Entry 8Z97 (electron microscopy, 2.65 A resolution); this record covers chains C and G of the 7 polymer chains in the assembly.

[Chain C]
Name: Polymerase basic protein 2
From: Thogoto virus (isolate SiAr 126)
Reference sequence: Q9YNA4 (PB2_THOGV); residue numbers follow UniProt; this construct covers 1-769
Sequence (827 residues; row label = number of the first residue in the row):
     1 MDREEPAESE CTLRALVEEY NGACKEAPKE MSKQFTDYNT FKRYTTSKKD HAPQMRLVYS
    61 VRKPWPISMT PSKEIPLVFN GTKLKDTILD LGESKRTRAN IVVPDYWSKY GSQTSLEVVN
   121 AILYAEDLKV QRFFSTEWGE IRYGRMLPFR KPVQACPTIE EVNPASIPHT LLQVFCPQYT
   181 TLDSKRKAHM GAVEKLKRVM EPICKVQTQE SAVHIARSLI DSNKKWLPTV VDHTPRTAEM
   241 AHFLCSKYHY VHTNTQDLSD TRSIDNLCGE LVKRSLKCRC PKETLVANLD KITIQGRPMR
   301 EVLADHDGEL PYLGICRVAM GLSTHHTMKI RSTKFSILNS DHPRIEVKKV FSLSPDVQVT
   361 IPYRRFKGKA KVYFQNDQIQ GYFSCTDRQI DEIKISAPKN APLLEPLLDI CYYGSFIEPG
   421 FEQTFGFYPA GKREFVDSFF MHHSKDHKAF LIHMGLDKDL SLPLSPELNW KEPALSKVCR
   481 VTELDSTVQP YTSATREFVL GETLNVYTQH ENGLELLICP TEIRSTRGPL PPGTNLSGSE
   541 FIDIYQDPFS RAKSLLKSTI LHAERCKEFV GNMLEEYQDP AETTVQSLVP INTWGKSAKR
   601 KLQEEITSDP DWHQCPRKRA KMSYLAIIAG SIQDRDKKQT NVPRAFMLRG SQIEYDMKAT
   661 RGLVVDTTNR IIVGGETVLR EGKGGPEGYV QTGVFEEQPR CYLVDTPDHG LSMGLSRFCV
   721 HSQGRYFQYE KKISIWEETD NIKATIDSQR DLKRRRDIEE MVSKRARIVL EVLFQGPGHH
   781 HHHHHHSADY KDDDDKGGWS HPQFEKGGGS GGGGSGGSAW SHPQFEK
Not modelled in the structure: 1-7, 258-263, 347-363, 419-448, 547-685, 752-827
Construct notes: expression tag (770-827)
Residues lining bound ligands: V9G (7-methyl-guanosine-5'-triphosphate-5'-(2'-O-methyl)-adenosine): Lys42, Arg43, Arg217
From the paper describing this entry:
  - conformationally variable residues (loop rearrangement): Arg43 to Pro53, Thr208 to Asp221
  - binding site for the 9-nt RNA strand (chain G): Arg43 to Pro53
  - mutagenesis - F134A/W138A, Q295A/D547A/I653A, D547A/F549A: decreased catalytic activity

[Chain G]
Molecule: 9-nt RNA strand
Sequence (9 nucleotides; numbered 2 to 10; the number before each row is that of its first residue):
     2 GCAAAAACA
Covalent attachments: compound V9G linked to G2

[How chain C and chain G interact]
Contacting residue pairs (15; chain C residue first):
  Arg43(C) with G2(G), phosphate contact; C3(G), sugar contact
  Thr45(C) with C3(G), hydrogen bond to the sugar; A4(G), sugar contact
  Lys48(C) with C3(G), sugar contact; A4(G), sugar contact
  Lys49(C) with A4(G), salt bridge to the phosphate; A5(G), phosphate contact
  Asp50(C) with A5(G), sugar contact
  His51(C) with A6(G), phosphate contact
  Ala52(C) with A6(G), hydrogen bond to the phosphate
  Pro53(C) with A5(G), sugar contact; A6(G), phosphate contact
  Gln54(C) with A6(G), sugar contact; A7(G), phosphate contact
Interface residues without a listed pair, chain C (10 interface residues in all): Lys42

[Overview]
10 residues of chain C and 6 residues of chain G are in contact, with 2 hydrogen bonds and 1 salt bridge.
Polar contacts include Thr45(C)-C3(G), Ala52(C)-A6(G) and Lys49(C)-A4(G). The paper reports a binding site for
the 9-nt RNA strand (chain G) at Arg43(C); F134A/W138A, Q295A/D547A/I653A and D547A/F549A of chain C reduce
catalytic activity.
Chain C is Polymerase basic protein 2 (Thogoto virus (isolate SiAr 126)) and chain G is a 9-nt RNA strand; the
structure, Cryo-EM structure of Thogoto virus polymerase in a transcription elongation conformation, was
determined by electron microscopy (same publication as 8Z85, 8Z8J, 8Z8N, 8Z8X, 8Z90, 8Z98 and 3 further
entries).
